Entry 3FSR (X-ray diffraction, 2.20 A resolution); this record covers chains A and D of the 4 polymer chains in the assembly.

Chain A (and D):
Name: NADP-dependent alcohol dehydrogenase
Organism: Thermoanaerobacter brockii
Notes: EC 1.1.1.2; chain D of this document is another copy of the same molecule, construct and numbering; everything in this record applies to it too
Reference sequence: chimeric construct of P14941, P25984: residues 1-152 from P14941 (ADH_THEBR) positions 1-152 (same numbers); residues 153-295 from P25984 positions 153-295 (same numbers); residues 296-352 from P14941 (ADH_THEBR) positions 296-352 (same numbers)
Sequence (352 residues; row label = number of the first residue in the row):
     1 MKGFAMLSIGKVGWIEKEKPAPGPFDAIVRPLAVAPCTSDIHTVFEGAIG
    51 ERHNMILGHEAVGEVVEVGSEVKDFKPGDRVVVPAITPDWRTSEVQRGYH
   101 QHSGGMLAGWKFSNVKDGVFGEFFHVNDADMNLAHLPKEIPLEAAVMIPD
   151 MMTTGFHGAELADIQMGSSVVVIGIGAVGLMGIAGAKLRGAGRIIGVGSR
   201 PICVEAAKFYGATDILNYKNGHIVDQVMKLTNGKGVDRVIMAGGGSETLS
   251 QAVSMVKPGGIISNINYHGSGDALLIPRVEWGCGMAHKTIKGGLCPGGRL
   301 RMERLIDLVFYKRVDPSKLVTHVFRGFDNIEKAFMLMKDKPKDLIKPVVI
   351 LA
Metal / ion sites: Zn2+: C37, H59, D150
Curated features (UniProtKB/Swiss-Prot):
  - binding site (Zn(2+)): C37, H59, D150
  - binding site (NADP(+)): I175 to V178, G198 to R200, Y218, I265 to Y267, K340

Chain A / chain D interface:
Pairs across the interface (22; chain A residue first):
  F25(A) - F25(D)  hydrophobic
  F25(A) - R91(D)
  W90(A) - Q96(D)
  R91(A) - F25(D)
  R91(A) - D128(D)  salt bridge
  R91(A) - M131(D)
  T92(A) - M131(D)  hydrogen bond (backbone-side chain)
  Q96(A) - W90(D)
  Q96(A) - M131(D)  hydrogen bond (side chain-backbone)
  Q96(A) - R299(D)
  Q96(A) - L300(D)  hydrogen bond (side chain-backbone)
  R97(A) - L300(D)
  R97(A) - R304(D)
  D128(A) - R91(D)  salt bridge
  M131(A) - W90(D)
  M131(A) - R91(D)
  M131(A) - T92(D)
  M131(A) - Q96(D)  hydrogen bond (backbone-side chain)
  R299(A) - Q96(D)
  L300(A) - Q96(D)  hydrogen bond (backbone-side chain)
  L300(A) - R97(D)
  R304(A) - R97(D)
Other interface residues (no listed pair), chain A (14 interface residues in all): S93, D130, G298
Other interface residues (no listed pair), chain D (15 interface residues in all): S93, D130, G298, R301

Summary:
Chain A and chain D form an interface of 14 and 15 residues respectively, with 5 hydrogen bonds and 2 salt
bridges. Polar pairs include R91(A)-D128(D), T92(A)-M131(D) and Q96(A)-M131(D). From UniProt: 3 Zn2+-binding
residues and 12 NADP+-binding residues on chain A.
Chain A and chain D are both NADP-dependent alcohol dehydrogenase (Thermoanaerobacter brockii); the structure,
Chimera of alcohol dehydrogenase by exchange of the cofactor binding domain res 153-295 of T. brockii ..., was
determined by X-ray diffraction (same publication as 3FTN, 3FPC and 3FPL).
